PDB entry 7YQH | electron microscopy, 5.60 A resolution (low resolution: residue-level contacts below are approximate; hydrogen-bond / salt-bridge calls are withheld) | chains G and H of the 8 polymer chains in the assembly

# Chain G
Protein: Non-structural maintenance of chromosome element 3
Organism: Saccharomyces cerevisiae S288C
UniProtKB: Q05541 (NSE3_YEAST); residue numbers follow UniProt; this construct covers 1-303
Amino-acid sequence (303 residues; row label = number of the first residue in the row):
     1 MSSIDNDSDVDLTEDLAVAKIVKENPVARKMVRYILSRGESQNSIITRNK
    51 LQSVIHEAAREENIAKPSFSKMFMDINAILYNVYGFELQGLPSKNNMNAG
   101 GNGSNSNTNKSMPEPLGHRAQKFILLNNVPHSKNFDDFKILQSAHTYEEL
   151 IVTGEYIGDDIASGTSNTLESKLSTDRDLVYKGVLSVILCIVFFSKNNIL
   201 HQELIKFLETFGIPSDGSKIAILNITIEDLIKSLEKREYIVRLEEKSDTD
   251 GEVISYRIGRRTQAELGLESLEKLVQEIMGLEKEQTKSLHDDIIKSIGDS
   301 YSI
Unresolved in the structure: 1-6, 100-111

# Chain H
Protein: Non-structural maintenance of chromosomes element 4
Organism: Saccharomyces cerevisiae S288C
UniProtKB: A0A6L0Z6W9 (A0A6L0Z6W9_YEASX); residues 1-402 here = UniProt positions 1-402
Amino-acid sequence (402 residues; each row starts with the number of its first residue):
     1 MSSTVISRKRRNSTVTEPDSSGETRKQKKSRSDEKSSSSKDGDPQLEFKV
    51 LQGYRDLESEMHKGRAQVTRTGDIGVAMDNLNAVDSLFNKVIGIKNNGLF
   101 AHDARAMVSISELAQISVRNLKFDDSRSMVNLENIVNSLKRYMLKEHFKL
   151 NNIAENRNDLTLAADEQSAADQQEESDGDIDRTPDDNHTDKATSSFKATS
   201 MRHSYLQQFSHYNEFSQFNWFRIGALYNTISKNAPITDHLMGPLSIEKKP
   251 RVLTQRRRNNDQVGEKITAEKITQHSLNSTQQETTPEQVKKCFKKLSKKL
   301 GPEGSINLFKFIIDPNSFSRSIENLFYTSFLIKEGKLLMEHDEEGLPTIK
   351 IKQSISHTDSRSKEIERQRRRAAHQNHIIFQMDMPTWRKLIKKYNITSPF
   401 LD
Unresolved in the structure: 1-215, 251-295

# Chain G / chain H interface
Contacting residue pairs (50; chain G residue first):
  S37(G) with H239(H)
  E40(G) with P235(H); T237(H)
  S41(G) with H239(H)
  F86(G) with P235(H)
  L125(G) with P235(H)
  L126(G) with K232(H); N233(H)
  N127(G) with N233(H)
  D136(G) with I230(H)
  K139(G) with T229(H)
  I140(G) with A225(H); L226(H)
  L141(G) with R222(H)
  S143(G) with A225(H)
  A144(G) with R222(H)
  Y147(G) with F218(H); N219(H); W220(H); F221(H)
  L150(G) with F221(H)
  L173(G) with F221(H)
  S174(G) with I236(H)
  D176(G) with F221(H)
  L179(G) with W220(H); F221(H); G224(H)
  V180(G) with W220(H); F221(H)
  K182(G) with Y227(H); N228(H); K232(H)
  G183(G) with I223(H); G224(H)
  L185(G) with Y227(H)
  S186(G) with I223(H); Y227(H)
  L189(G) with Y227(H)
  F211(G) with W220(H)
  I213(G) with W220(H)
  Y239(G) with K232(H)
  E265(G) with Y227(H); K232(H); N233(H)
  L266(G) with S231(H); K232(H)
  S270(G) with S231(H); K232(H)
  L274(G) with S231(H)
  E277(G) with L226(H)
Interface residues without a listed pair, chain G (39 interface residues in all): L36, H131, I151, D178, V184, R261
Interface residues without a listed pair, chain H (22 interface residues in all): S216, Q217

# Overview
39 residues of chain G and 22 residues of chain H are in contact.
Chain G is Non-structural maintenance of chromosome element 3 and chain H is Non-structural maintenance of
chromosomes element 4, both from Saccharomyces cerevisiae S288C; the structure, Cryo-EM structure of 8-subunit
Smc5/6, was determined by electron microscopy (same publication as 7YLM, 7YMD, 8HQS, 8I13, 8I21, 8I4U and 6
further entries).
